8DF1 - chains A and L of the 3 polymer chains in the assembly; structure by X-ray diffraction, 3.30 A resolution.

== Chain A ==
Name: Chitinase-3-like protein 1
From: Homo sapiens
UniProtKB: P36222 (CH3L1_HUMAN); residues 27-388 here correspond to UniProt positions 22-383 (UniProt number = residue number - 5)
Sequence (362 residues; numbered 27 to 388; the number before each row is that of its first residue):
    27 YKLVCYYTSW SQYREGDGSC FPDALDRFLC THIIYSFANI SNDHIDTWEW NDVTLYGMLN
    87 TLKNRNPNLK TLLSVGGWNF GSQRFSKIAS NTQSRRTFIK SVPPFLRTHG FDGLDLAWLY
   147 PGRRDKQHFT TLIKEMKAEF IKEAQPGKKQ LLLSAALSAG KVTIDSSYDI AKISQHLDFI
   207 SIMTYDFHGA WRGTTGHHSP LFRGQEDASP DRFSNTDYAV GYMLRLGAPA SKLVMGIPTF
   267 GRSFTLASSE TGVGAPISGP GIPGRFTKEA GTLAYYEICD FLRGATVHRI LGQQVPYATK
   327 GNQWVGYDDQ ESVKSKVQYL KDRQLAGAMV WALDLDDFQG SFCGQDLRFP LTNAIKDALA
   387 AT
Disulfide bonds: Cys31-Cys56, Cys305-Cys369
Covalently attached groups: N-acetylglucosamine (NAG) linked to Asn65
Curated features (UniProtKB/Swiss-Prot):
  - region: Gln329 to Val343 (Important for AKT1 activation and IL8 production)
  - binding site (chitin): Glu75, Trp76, Gly102 to Asn105, Tyr146, Met209 to Asp212, Arg268, Trp357
  - glycosylation: Asn65 (N-linked (GlcNAc...) asparagine)
What the authors report for this chain:
  - post-translational modification sites: Asn65

== Chain L ==
Name: C59 Fab Light chain
From: Oryctolagus cuniculus
Notes: antibody fragment or engineered binder
Sequence (214 residues; row label = number of the first residue in the row; a row labelled like 95A-95C holds insertion residues (95A, then the next letters in order)):
     1 DPVLTQTPAS VEVPVGGTVT INCQASQSIG KYLNWYQQKP GQPPKLLIYS SSSLASGVSS
    61 RFKGSGFGTQ FTLTISGVQC ADAATYYCQQ GYSYV
95A-95C DLE
    96 NGFGGGTELE I
  106A L
   107 GDPVAPTVLI FPPAADQVAT GTVTIVCVAN KYFPDVTVTW EVDGTTQTTG IENSKTPQNS
   167 ADCTYNLSST LTLTSTQYNS HKEYTCKVTQ GTTSVVQSFN RGDC
Disulfide bonds: Cys23-Cys88, Cys80-Cys169, Cys133-Cys192

== Interface between chain A and chain L ==
Residue-residue contacts (20):
  His70(A) - Ser28(L)
  Lys126(A) - Gln27(L)
  Pro129(A) - Tyr92(L)
  Pro130(A) - Ser28(L)
  Pro130(A) - Ile29(L)
  Pro130(A) - Gly30(L)
  Pro130(A) - Tyr92(L)
  Arg133(A) - Tyr32(L)  hydrogen bond (backbone-side chain)
  Arg133(A) - Tyr92(L)
  Thr134(A) - Gly30(L)
  Thr134(A) - Lys31(L)  hydrogen bond (backbone-side chain)
  Thr134(A) - Tyr32(L)  hydrogen bond (backbone-side chain)
  Thr134(A) - Phe67(L)
  Lys168(A) - Asp95A(L)
  Glu169(A) - Tyr92(L)  hydrogen bond
  Gln171(A) - Ser93(L)
  Gln171(A) - Tyr94(L)  hydrogen bond (side chain-backbone)
  Gln171(A) - Val95(L)
  Lys174(A) - Tyr92(L)  hydrogen bond (side chain-backbone)
  Lys174(A) - Ser93(L)
Other interface residues (no listed pair), chain A (13 interface residues in all): Arg122, Phe131, His135
Interface features reported in the paper:
  - pairs named by the authors: Arg133(A)-Tyr92(L), Lys174(A)-Tyr92(L), Gln27(L)-Lys126(A), Lys31(L)-Thr134(A)
  - epitope / paratope residues, chain A: Lys126(A), Arg133(A), Thr134(A), Gln171(A), Lys174(A)
  - epitope / paratope residues, chain L: Gln27(L), Lys31(L), Phe67(L), Tyr92(L), Tyr94(L)

== Overview ==
13 residues of chain A and 12 residues of chain L are in contact, with 6 hydrogen bonds. Polar pairs include
Arg133(A)-Tyr32(L), Thr134(A)-Lys31(L) and Thr134(A)-Tyr32(L). The authors report contacts between Arg133(A)
and Tyr92(L), Lys174(A) and Tyr92(L) and Gln27(L) and Lys126(A) among others. The paper reports
epitope/paratope residues Lys126(A), Arg133(A) and Gln27(L) among others; a modification site at Asn65(A).
Chain A is Chitinase-3-like protein 1 (Homo sapiens) and chain L is C59 Fab Light chain (Oryctolagus
cuniculus); the structure, Chi3l1 bound by antibody C59, was determined by X-ray diffraction.
